Entry 4X6Z (X-ray diffraction, 2.70 A resolution); this record covers chains T and U of the 30 polymer chains in the assembly.

Chain T:
Protein: Proteasome subunit alpha type-6
Organism: Saccharomyces cerevisiae (strain ATCC 204508 / S288c)
Notes: EC 3.4.25.1
UniProtKB: P40302 (PSA6_YEAST); residues 1-234 here = UniProt positions 1-234
Chain sequence (234 residues; numbered 1 to 234; the number before each row is that of its first residue):
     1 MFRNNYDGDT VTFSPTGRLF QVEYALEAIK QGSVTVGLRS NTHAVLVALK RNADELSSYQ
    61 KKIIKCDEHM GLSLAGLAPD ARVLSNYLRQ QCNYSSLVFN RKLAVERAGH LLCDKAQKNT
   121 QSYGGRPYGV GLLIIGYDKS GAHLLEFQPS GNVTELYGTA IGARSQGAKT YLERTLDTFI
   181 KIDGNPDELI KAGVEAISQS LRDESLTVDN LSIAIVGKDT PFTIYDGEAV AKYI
Unresolved in the structure: 1-2
Swiss-Prot annotation at these positions:
  - modified residue: Ser-14 (Phosphoserine)
  - cross-link: Lys-191 (Glycyl lysine isopeptide (Lys-Gly) (interchain with G-Cter in ubiquitin))

Chain U:
Protein: Probable proteasome subunit alpha type-7
Organism: Saccharomyces cerevisiae (strain ATCC 204508 / S288c)
Notes: EC 3.4.25.1
UniProtKB: P21242 (PSA7_YEAST); residues 0-287 here correspond to UniProt positions 1-288 (UniProt number = residue number + 1)
Chain sequence (288 residues; each row starts with the number of its first residue; numbering starts at 0):
     0 MTSIGTGYDL SNSVFSPDGR NFQVEYAVKA VENGTTSIGI KCNDGVVFAV EKLITSKLLV
    60 PQKNVKIQVV DRHIGCVYSG LIPDGRHLVN RGREEAASFK KLYKTPIPIP AFADRLGQYV
   120 QAHTLYNSVR PFGVSTIFGG VDKNGAHLYM LEPSGSYWGY KGAATGKGRQ SAKAELEKLV
   180 DHHPEGLSAR EAVKQAAKII YLAHEDNKEK DFELEISWCS LSETNGLHKF VKGDLLQEAI
   240 DFAQKEINGD DDEDEDDSDN VMSSDDENAP VATNANATTD QEGDIHLE
Unresolved in the structure: 0-3, 248-287
Swiss-Prot annotation at these positions:
  - modified residue: Thr-1 (N-acetylthreonine)

Chain T / chain U interface:
Pairs across the interface (63):
  Asn-5(T) / Leu-9(U)
  Tyr-6(T) / Asp-8(U)  hydrogen bond
  Tyr-6(T) / Leu-9(U)  hydrophobic
  Thr-10(T) / Arg-129(U)
  Val-11(T) / Gln-22(U)
  Val-11(T) / Asn-126(U)
  Val-11(T) / Ser-127(U)
  Val-11(T) / Val-128(U)
  Val-11(T) / Arg-129(U)
  Thr-12(T) / Leu-9(U)
  Thr-12(T) / Gln-22(U)
  Phe-13(T) / Gln-22(U)  hydrogen bond (backbone-side chain)
  Phe-13(T) / Tyr-25(U)
  Phe-13(T) / Ala-26(U)  hydrophobic
  Phe-13(T) / Arg-129(U)
  Phe-13(T) / Pro-130(U)
  Ser-14(T) / Tyr-25(U)
  Pro-15(T) / Tyr-25(U)  hydrophobic
  Pro-15(T) / Lys-28(U)
  Thr-16(T) / Lys-28(U)
  Gly-17(T) / Tyr-25(U)
  Gly-17(T) / Lys-28(U)
  Gly-17(T) / Ala-29(U)
  Leu-19(T) / Arg-129(U)
  Glu-106(T) / Lys-62(U)  salt bridge
  His-110(T) / Arg-85(U)  hydrogen bond
  Cys-113(T) / Pro-82(U)  hydrophobic
  Cys-113(T) / Arg-85(U)
  Asp-114(T) / Arg-85(U)  salt bridge
  Asp-114(T) / Asn-89(U)  hydrogen bond
  Gln-117(T) / Pro-82(U)
  Gln-117(T) / Asp-83(U)  hydrogen bond
  Gln-117(T) / His-86(U)  hydrogen bond
  Lys-118(T) / His-86(U)
  Thr-120(T) / Arg-129(U)  hydrogen bond (backbone-side chain)
  Gln-121(T) / His-122(U)
  Gln-121(T) / Val-128(U)
  Gln-121(T) / Arg-129(U)  hydrogen bond (side chain-backbone)
  Gln-121(T) / Phe-131(U)
  Ser-122(T) / Ser-127(U)
  Tyr-123(T) / Ser-127(U)  hydrogen bond (backbone-backbone)
  Ser-150(T) / Pro-82(U)
  Gly-151(T) / Pro-82(U)
  Asn-152(T) / Ile-81(U)
  Asn-152(T) / Pro-82(U)
  Thr-154(T) / Asn-63(U)
  Glu-155(T) / Leu-58(U)
  Glu-155(T) / Val-59(U)  hydrogen bond (backbone-backbone)
  Glu-155(T) / Lys-62(U)  salt bridge
  Glu-155(T) / Asn-63(U)  hydrogen bond (backbone-side chain)
  Leu-156(T) / Leu-57(U)
  Leu-156(T) / Leu-58(U)  hydrophobic
  Leu-156(T) / Val-59(U)
  Tyr-157(T) / Leu-57(U)  hydrogen bond (backbone-backbone)
  Tyr-157(T) / Leu-58(U)
  Tyr-157(T) / Val-59(U)
  Tyr-157(T) / Pro-60(U)
  Gly-158(T) / Leu-57(U)
  Leu-172(T) / Leu-57(U)
  Glu-173(T) / Ser-55(U)
  Glu-173(T) / Lys-56(U)  hydrogen bond (backbone-side chain)
  Glu-173(T) / Leu-57(U)
  Leu-176(T) / Lys-56(U)
Also at the interface, not in a pair above, chain T (36 interface residues in all): His-143, Val-153, Thr-159, Lys-169
Also at the interface, not in a pair above, chain U (30 interface residues in all): Leu-80, Gly-132

Summary:
Chain T and chain U form an interface of 36 and 30 residues respectively, with 13 hydrogen bonds and 3 salt
bridges. Polar contacts include Glu-106(T)/Lys-62(U), Asp-114(T)/Arg-85(U) and Glu-155(T)/Lys-62(U).
Chain T is Proteasome subunit alpha type-6 and chain U is Probable proteasome subunit alpha type-7, both from
Saccharomyces cerevisiae (strain ATCC 204508 / S288c); the structure, Yeast 20S proteasome in complex with
PR-VI modulator, was determined by X-ray diffraction.
